8ZC5 - chains A and F of the 6 polymer chains in the assembly; structure by electron microscopy, 3.91 A resolution.

Chain A:
Molecule: Spike protein S1
Source organism: Severe acute respiratory syndrome coronavirus 2
Notes: fragment: rbd
UniProtKB: P0DTC2 (SPIKE_SARS2); numbering as in UniProt (aligned over 332-527)
Amino-acid sequence (196 residues; numbered 332 to 527; the number before each row is that of its first residue):
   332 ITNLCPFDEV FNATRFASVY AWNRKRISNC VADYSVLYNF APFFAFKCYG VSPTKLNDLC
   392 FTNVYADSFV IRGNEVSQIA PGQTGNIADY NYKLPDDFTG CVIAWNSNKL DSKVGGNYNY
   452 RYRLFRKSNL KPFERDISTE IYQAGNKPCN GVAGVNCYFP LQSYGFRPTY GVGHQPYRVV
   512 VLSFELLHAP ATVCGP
Disulfides: Cys336-Cys361, Cys379-Cys432, Cys391-Cys525, Cys480-Cys488
Covalent attachments: N-acetylglucosamine (NAG) linked to Asn343
Construct notes: variant Asp339 (Gly in P0DTC2), Phe371 (Ser in P0DTC2), Pro373 (Ser in P0DTC2), Phe375 (Ser in P0DTC2), Ala376 (Thr in P0DTC2), Asn405 (Asp in P0DTC2), Ser408 (Arg in P0DTC2), Asn417 (Lys in P0DTC2), Lys440 (Asn in P0DTC2), Arg452 (Leu in P0DTC2), Asn477 (Ser in P0DTC2), Lys478 (Thr in P0DTC2), Ala484 (Glu in P0DTC2), Val486 (Phe in P0DTC2), Arg498 (Gln in P0DTC2), Tyr501 (Asn in P0DTC2), His505 (Tyr in P0DTC2)
Swiss-Prot annotation at these positions:
  - region: Asn448 to Tyr451, Tyr453 to Phe456 (Immunodominant HLA epitope recognized by the CD8+)
  - glycosylation: Asn343 (N-linked (GlcNAc...) (complex) asparagine)
  - natural variant: Asp339 (G339D: In strain: Omicron/BA.1, Omicron/BA.2 and 4 more; this construct carries the variant), Arg346 (R346K: In strain: Mu/B.1.621; R346T: In strain: Omicron/BQ.1.1, Omicron/XBB.1.5 and 1 more), Leu368 (L368I: In strain: Omicron/XBB.1.5, Omicron/EG.5.1), Phe371 (S371F: In strain: Omicron/BA.2, Omicron/BA.2.12.1 and 6 more; this construct carries the variant), Pro373 (S373P: In strain: Omicron/BA.1, Omicron/BA.2 and 7 more; this construct carries the variant), Phe375 (S375F: In strain: Omicron/BA.1, Omicron/BA.2 and 7 more; this construct carries the variant), Ala376 (T376A: In strain: Omicron/BA.2, Omicron/BA.2.12.1 and 5 more; this construct carries the variant), Asn405 (D405N: In strain: Omicron/BA.2, Omicron/BA.2.12.1 and 6 more; this construct carries the variant), Ser408 (R408S: In strain: Omicron/BA.2, Omicron/BA.2.12.1 and 6 more; this construct carries the variant), Asn417 (K417N: In strain: Beta/B.1.351, Omicron/BA.1 and 8 more; this construct carries the variant), Lys440 (N440K: In strain: Omicron/BA.1, Omicron/BA.2 and 7 more; this construct carries the variant), Lys444 (K444T: In strain: Omicron/BQ.1.1), 16 further natural variant entries in UniProt
  - mutagenesis: Asn343 (N343Q: Reduced viral infectivity), Tyr453 (Y453F: Decreased HLA binding to NF9 epitope. Increased binding affinity to human ACE2), Ala475 (A475V: Increased resistance to neutralizing antibodies), Val483 (V483A: Increased resistance to neutralizing antibodies), Phe490 (F490L: Increased resistance to neutralizing antibodies and human covalescent sera neutralization), Gln493 (Q493N: Reduced host ACE2-binding affinity in vitro; Q493Y: Reduced host ACE2-binding affinity in vitro), His519 (H519P: Increased resistance to human covalescent sera neutralization)

Chain F:
Molecule: Heavy chain of D1F6 Fab
Source organism: Homo sapiens
Notes: antibody fragment or engineered binder
Amino-acid sequence (127 residues; each row starts with the number of its first residue):
     1 EVQLVQSGAE VKKPGASVKV SCKASGYIFS DYNIHWVRQA PGQGLEWMGW ISPDSDDTNY
    61 AQSFQGRVTM TRDTSITTVY MELSSLRSDD TAVYFCARSV GYCSLNSCQR WMWFDTWGQG
   121 ALVTVSS
Not modelled in the structure: 1, 126-127
Disulfides: Cys22-Cys96, Cys103-Cys108

Chain A / chain F interface:
Residue-residue contacts - 25 pairs, chain A then chain F:
  Tyr351(A) with Ser107(F)
  Lys444(A) with Ser30(F); Asp31(F); Tyr102(F)
  Val445(A) with Asp31(F); Tyr32(F)
  Gly446(A) with Tyr32(F); Gly101(F)
  Gly447(A) with Gly101(F); Tyr102(F), hydrogen bond (backbone-backbone)
  Asn448(A) with Tyr102(F)
  Tyr449(A) with Gly101(F); Tyr102(F), hydrogen bond (backbone-backbone); Cys103(F), hydrophobic; Cys108(F), hydrogen bond (backbone-side chain)
  Asn450(A) with Tyr102(F); Ser104(F), hydrogen bond; Leu105(F); Cys108(F)
  Arg452(A) with Leu105(F); Ser107(F), hydrogen bond; Trp111(F)
  Phe490(A) with Arg110(F)
  Leu492(A) with Trp111(F)
  Ser494(A) with Trp111(F)
Also at the interface, not in a pair above, chain A (13 interface residues in all): Gln493
Also at the interface, not in a pair above, chain F (16 interface residues in all): Ile28, Asp54, Val100, Met112

Overview:
13 residues of chain A face 16 of chain F across their interface, with 5 hydrogen bonds. Polar contacts
include Tyr449(A)-Cys108(F), Asn450(A)-Ser104(F) and Arg452(A)-Ser107(F). Covalently linked
N-acetylglucosamine: at Asn343(A). Curated annotation (UniProt) lists 7 mutagenesis sites on chain A.
Here chain A is Spike protein S1 (Severe acute respiratory syndrome coronavirus 2) and chain F is Heavy chain
of D1F6 Fab (Homo sapiens). Entry 8ZC5 (SARS-CoV-2 Omicron BA.4 spike trimer (6P) in complex with D1F6 Fab,
focused refinement of RBD region) was determined by electron microscopy together with 8ZBY, 8ZBZ, 8ZC0, 8ZC1,
8ZC2, 8ZC3, 8ZC4 and 8ZC6 from the same study.
